3CU8 - chains A and B of the 4 polymer chains in the assembly; structure by X-ray diffraction, 2.40 A resolution.

== Chain A (and B) ==
Protein: 14-3-3 protein zeta/delta
From: Homo sapiens
Notes: chain B of this document is another copy of the same molecule, construct and numbering; everything in this record applies to it too
UniProt: P63104 (1433Z_HUMAN); residue numbers follow UniProt; this construct covers 1-245
Amino-acid sequence (245 residues; each row starts with the number of its first residue):
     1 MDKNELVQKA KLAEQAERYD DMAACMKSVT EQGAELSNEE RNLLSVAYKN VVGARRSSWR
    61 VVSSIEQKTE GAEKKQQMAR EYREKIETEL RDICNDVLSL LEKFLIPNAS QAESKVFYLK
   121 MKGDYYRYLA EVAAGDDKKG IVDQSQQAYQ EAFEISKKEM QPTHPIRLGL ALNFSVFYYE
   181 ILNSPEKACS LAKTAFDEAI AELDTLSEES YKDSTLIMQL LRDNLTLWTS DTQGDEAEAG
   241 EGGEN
Not modelled in the structure: 1, 231-245 (chain B: 71-72, 231-245)
Residues lining bound ligands:
  - Mg2+ (MG): K49, R56, Y128
  - propanoic acid (PPI): F196, M218, Q219, R222

== How chain A and chain B interact ==
Pairs across the interface (34):
  Q8(A) - M78(B)
  K9(A) - M78(B)
  L12(A) - I65(B)  hydrophobic
  L12(A) - M78(B)
  L12(A) - A79(B)  hydrophobic
  L12(A) - Y82(B)  hydrophobic
  A13(A) - Y82(B)
  Q15(A) - V61(B)
  Q15(A) - I65(B)
  A16(A) - S58(B)  hydrogen bond (backbone-side chain)
  A16(A) - V62(B)  hydrophobic
  R18(A) - S58(B)
  R18(A) - Y82(B)  hydrogen bond
  R18(A) - K85(B)
  R18(A) - E89(B)  salt bridge
  D21(A) - Y82(B)  hydrogen bond
  D21(A) - K85(B)  salt bridge
  S58(A) - A16(B)  hydrogen bond (side chain-backbone)
  S58(A) - R18(B)
  V61(A) - Q15(B)
  V62(A) - A16(B)  hydrophobic
  I65(A) - L12(B)  hydrophobic
  I65(A) - Q15(B)
  K75(A) - Q8(B)  hydrogen bond
  M78(A) - Q8(B)
  M78(A) - K9(B)
  M78(A) - L12(B)  hydrophobic
  A79(A) - L12(B)  hydrophobic
  Y82(A) - L12(B)  hydrophobic
  Y82(A) - A13(B)
  Y82(A) - R18(B)  hydrogen bond
  Y82(A) - D21(B)  hydrogen bond
  I86(A) - R18(B)
  E89(A) - R18(B)  salt bridge
Other interface residues (no listed pair), chain A (21 interface residues in all): E5, R55, K85
Other interface residues (no listed pair), chain B (20 interface residues in all): E5, R55, I86

== In short ==
Chain A and chain B form an interface of 21 and 20 residues respectively, with 7 hydrogen bonds and 3 salt
bridges. Among the polar pairs are R18(A)-E89(B), D21(A)-K85(B) and A16(A)-S58(B). Ligands of chain A: Mg2+
and propanoic acid.
Both chains are 14-3-3 protein zeta/delta (Homo sapiens). Entry 3CU8 (Impaired binding of 14-3-3 to Raf1 is
linked to Noonan and LEOPARD syndrome) was determined by X-ray diffraction together with 3O8I, 3NKX, 3IQJ,
3IQU and 3IQV from the same study.
